Entry 7YGV (X-ray diffraction, 2.80 A resolution); this record covers chain A.

[Chain A]
Name: EF-hand domain-containing protein D1
Organism: Mus musculus
UniProt: Q9D4J1 (EFHD1_MOUSE); residues 69-193 here = UniProt positions 69-193
Chain sequence (130 residues; row label = number of the first residue in the row):
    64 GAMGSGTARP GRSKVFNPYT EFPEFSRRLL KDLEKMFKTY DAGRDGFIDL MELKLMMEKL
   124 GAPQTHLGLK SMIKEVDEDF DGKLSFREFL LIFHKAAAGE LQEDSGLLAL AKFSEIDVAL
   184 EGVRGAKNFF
Disordered / not traced: 64-78, 181-193
Differences from the reference sequence: expression tag (64-68)
Curated features (UniProtKB/Swiss-Prot):
  - binding site (Ca(2+)): D104, D108, E115, D140, D142, D144, K146, E151
Ion coordination: Ca2+ site 1: D104, D108, F110, E115; Zn2+: H129, K133, H157, E163; Ca2+ site 2: D140, D142, D144, K146, E151

[In short]
D104, D108, F110 and E115 form the Ca2+ site 1. The Zn2+ site is built by H129, K133, H157 and E163. Curated
annotation (UniProt) lists 8 Ca2+-binding residues.
Chain A is EF-hand domain-containing protein D1 (Mus musculus); the structure, Crystal structure of the
Ca2+-bound EFhd1/Swiprosin-2, was determined by X-ray diffraction (same publication as 7YGW and 7YGY).
